PDB entry 4JR0 | X-ray diffraction, 1.80 A resolution | chains A and C of the 4 polymer chains in the assembly

# Chain A
Protein: Procaspase-3
Organism: Homo sapiens
Notes: EC 3.4.22.56; fragment: protease domain
UniProt: P42574 (CASP3_HUMAN); numbering as in UniProt (aligned over 34-277)
Sequence (247 residues; row label = number of the first residue in the row):
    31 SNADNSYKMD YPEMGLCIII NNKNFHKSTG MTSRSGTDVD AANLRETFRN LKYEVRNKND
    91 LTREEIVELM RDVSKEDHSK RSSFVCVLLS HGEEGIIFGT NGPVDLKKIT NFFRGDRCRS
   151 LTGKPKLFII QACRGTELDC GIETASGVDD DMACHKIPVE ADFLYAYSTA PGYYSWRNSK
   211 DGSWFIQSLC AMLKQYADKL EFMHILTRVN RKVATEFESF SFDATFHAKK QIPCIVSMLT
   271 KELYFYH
Unresolved in the structure: 31-32, 167-185
Sequence notes: expression tag (31-33); engineered mutation A175 (Asp in P42574)
Swiss-Prot annotation at these positions:
  - active site: H121, C163
  - modified residue: C163 (S-nitrosocysteine), R207 (Microbial infection: ADP-riboxanated arginine)
  - mutagenesis: R207 (R207A: Abolished ADP-riboxanation by C.violaceum CopC)
What the authors report for this chain:
  - conformationally variable residues (order/disorder transition): D169
  - catalytic residues: H121, G122 (citing earlier work)

# Chain C
Protein: Ac-DEVD-CMK
Sequence (6 residues; each row starts with the number of its first residue):
     1 XDEVDX
Modified / non-standard residues: ACE (acetyl group) at position 1; D5 ((3s)-3-amino-4,4-dihydroxybutanoic acid; AKZ); 0QE (chloromethane) at position 6

# Chain A / chain C interface
Contacting residue pairs (30):
  S63(A) - E3(C)
  R64(A) - D5(C)
  S120(A) - D5(C)
  H121(A) - D5(C)
  H121(A) - 0QE_6(C)
  G122(A) - D5(C)  hydrogen bond (backbone-backbone)
  Q161(A) - D5(C)
  A162(A) - D5(C)
  C163(A) - V4(C)  hydrophobic
  C163(A) - D5(C)  covalent bond
  C163(A) - 0QE_6(C)
  Y204(A) - V4(C)  hydrophobic
  S205(A) - E3(C)
  S205(A) - V4(C)
  S205(A) - D5(C)  hydrogen bond (backbone-backbone)
  W206(A) - E3(C)
  W206(A) - V4(C)  hydrophobic
  R207(A) - ACE_1(C)
  R207(A) - D2(C)
  R207(A) - E3(C)  salt bridge
  R207(A) - V4(C)  hydrogen bond (side chain-backbone)
  R207(A) - D5(C)
  N208(A) - ACE_1(C)
  N208(A) - D2(C)  hydrogen bond
  S209(A) - ACE_1(C)  hydrogen bond (backbone-backbone)
  S209(A) - E3(C)  hydrogen bond
  E248(A) - D2(C)
  S249(A) - D2(C)
  F250(A) - D2(C)  hydrogen bond (backbone-side chain)
  F256(A) - V4(C)  hydrophobic
Interface residues without a listed pair, chain A (20 interface residues in all): S65, W214

# Summary
20 residues of chain A and 6 residues of chain C are in contact; the contacts include 1 covalent bond, 7
hydrogen bonds and 1 salt bridge. Polar pairs include R207(A)-E3(C), R207(A)-V4(C) and N208(A)-D2(C). From the
paper: catalytic residues H121(A) and G122(A); conformational variability at D169(A).
Chain A is Procaspase-3 (Homo sapiens) and chain C is Ac-DEVD-CMK; the structure, Human procaspase-3 bound to
Ac-DEVD-CMK, was determined by X-ray diffraction, deposited together with 4JQY, 4JQZ, 4JR1 and 4JR2.
